PDB entry 3BRN | X-ray diffraction, 2.00 A resolution | chain A

== Chain A ==
Protein: Lipocalin
Source organism: Argas monolakensis
Reference sequence: Q09JR9 (Q09JR9_9ACAR); residues 1-157 here correspond to UniProt positions 18-174 (UniProt number = residue number + 17)
Amino-acid sequence (157 residues; numbered 1 to 157; the number before each row is that of its first residue):
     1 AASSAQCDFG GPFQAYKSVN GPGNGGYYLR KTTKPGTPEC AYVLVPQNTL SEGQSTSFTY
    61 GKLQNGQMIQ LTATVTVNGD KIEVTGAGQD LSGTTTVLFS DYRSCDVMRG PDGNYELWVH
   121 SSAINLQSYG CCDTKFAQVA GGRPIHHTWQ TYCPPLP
Disordered / not traced: 1-4
Disulfide bonds: Cys7-Cys131, Cys40-Cys153, Cys105-Cys132
Residues lining bound ligands: serotonin (SRO): Ser18, Val19, Tyr27, Val43, Phe58, Val75, Ile82, Val84, Leu91, Thr95, Asp106, Met108, Trp118

== In short ==
Bound to chain A: serotonin.
Chain A is Lipocalin (Argas monolakensis); the structure, Crystal Structure of AM182 Serotonin Complex, was
determined by X-ray diffraction together with 3BU1 and 3BU9 from the same study.
